6MLM - chains A and F of the 12 polymer chains in the assembly; structure by electron microscopy, 3.50 A resolution.

# Chain A
Name: Hemagglutinin HA1 chain
Organism: Influenza A virus (A/New York/107/2003(H7N2))
Reference sequence: B2LVD7 (B2LVD7_9INFA); the construct lacks a stretch of the UniProt sequence and is renumbered around it, so the offset changes along the chain: 9-158 = UniProt 1-150; 160-170 = UniProt 151-161; 171-236 = UniProt 164-229; 245-270 = UniProt 230-255; 3 more segments
Chain sequence (328 residues; row label = number of the first residue in the row; note: 12 numbers in that range are skipped by the numbering (no residue carries them; nothing is unmodelled there); a row labelled like 170A-170B holds insertion residues (170A, then the next letters in order)):
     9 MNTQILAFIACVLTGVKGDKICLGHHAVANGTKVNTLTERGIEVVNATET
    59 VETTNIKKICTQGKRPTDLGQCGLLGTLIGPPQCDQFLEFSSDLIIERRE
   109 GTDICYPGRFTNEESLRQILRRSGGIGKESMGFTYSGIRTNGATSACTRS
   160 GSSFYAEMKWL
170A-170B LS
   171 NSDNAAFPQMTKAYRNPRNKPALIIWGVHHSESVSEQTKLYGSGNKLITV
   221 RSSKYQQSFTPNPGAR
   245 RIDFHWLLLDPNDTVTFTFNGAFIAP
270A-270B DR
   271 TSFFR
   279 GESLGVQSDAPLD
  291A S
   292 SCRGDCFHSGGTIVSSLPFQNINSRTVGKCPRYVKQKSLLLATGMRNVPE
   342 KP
Not modelled in the structure: 9-25
Cystine bridges: Cys68-Cys293, Cys80-Cys92, Cys113-Cys155, Cys297-Cys321
Covalently attached groups: N-acetylglucosamine (NAG) linked to Asn54, Asn256

# Chain F
Name: Heavy chain Fv of H7.5 Fab
Organism: Homo sapiens
Notes: antibody fragment or engineered binder
Chain sequence (219 residues; numbered 2 to 209 plus 11 insertion-coded residues; the number before each row is that of its first residue; a row labelled like 82A-82C holds insertion residues (82A, then the next letters in order)):
     2 VQLVQSGAEVKKPGASVKVSCKASGYTLTRYYFHWVRQAPGQGFEWMGII
    52 N
   52A P
    53 NGGGTSYAQKFGDRVIMTSDMSTSTIYMEL
82A-82C SSL
    83 RSEDTAVYYCARDMPYYH
100A-100G DSGGPLF
   101 DLWGQGTLVTVSSASTKGPSVFPLAPSGGTAALGCLVKDYFPEPVTVSWN
   151 SGALTSGVHTFPAVLQSSGLYSLSSVVTVPSSSLGTQTYICNVNHKPSNT
   201 KVDKKVEPK
Not modelled in the structure: 113-209
Cystine bridges: Cys22-Cys92
From the paper describing this entry:
  - mutagenesis - M73R, S74K: unchanged binding to Hemagglutinin HA1 chain (chain A)

# Chain A / chain F interface
Pairs across the interface - 8 pairs, chain A then chain F:
  Glu202(A) - Gly54(F)
  Glu202(A) - Gly55(F)
  Ser203(A) - Thr70(F)  hydrogen bond
  Ser205(A) - Tyr79(F)
  Lys209(A) - Asp72(F)  salt bridge
  Lys209(A) - Ser74(F)
  Arg236(A) - Ser71(F)  hydrogen bond (side chain-backbone)
  Arg236(A) - Met73(F)
Other interface residues (no listed pair), chain A (6 interface residues in all): Glu206
The authors on this interface:
  - hot spots on chain F (mutagenesis) - T57A, S58W: decreased binding to Hemagglutinin HA1 chain (chain A)

# Summary
6 residues of chain A and 8 residues of chain F are in contact, with 2 hydrogen bonds and 1 salt bridge. Polar
pairs include Lys209(A)-Asp72(F), Ser203(A)-Thr70(F) and Arg236(A)-Ser71(F). The paper reports that T57A and
S58W of chain F reduce binding to Hemagglutinin HA1 chain (chain A); M73R and S74K of chain F leave binding to
Hemagglutinin HA1 chain (chain A) unchanged.
Chain A is Hemagglutinin HA1 chain (Influenza A virus (A/New York/107/2003(H7N2))) and chain F is Heavy chain
Fv of H7.5 Fab (Homo sapiens); the structure, H7 HA0 in complex with Fv from H7.5 IgG, was determined by
electron microscopy.
